PDB entry 9BC8 | electron microscopy, 3.46 A resolution | chains C and G of the 8 polymer chains in the assembly

# Chain C
Molecule: Type 1 encapsulin shell protein EncA
Source organism: Myxococcus xanthus DK 1622
UniProtKB: Q1D6H4 (ENCAP_MYXXD); aligned to UniProt positions 1-281 over residues 1-281 (the alignment contains insertions or deletions, so no single offset holds)
Amino-acid sequence (281 residues; row label = number of the first residue in the row):
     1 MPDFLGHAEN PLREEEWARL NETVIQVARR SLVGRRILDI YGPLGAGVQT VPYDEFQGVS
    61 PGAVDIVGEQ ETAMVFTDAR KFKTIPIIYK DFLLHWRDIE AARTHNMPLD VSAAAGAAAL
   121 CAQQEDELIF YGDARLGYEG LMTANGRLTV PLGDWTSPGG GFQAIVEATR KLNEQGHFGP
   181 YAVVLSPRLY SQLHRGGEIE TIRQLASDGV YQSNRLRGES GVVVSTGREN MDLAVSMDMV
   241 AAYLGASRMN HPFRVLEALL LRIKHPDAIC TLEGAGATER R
Unresolved in the structure: 1, 273-281
Sequence notes: engineered mutation G196 (Ile in Q1D6H4), G197 (Tyr in Q1D6H4)

# Chain G
Molecule: Encapsulin nanocompartment cargo protein EncC
Source organism: Myxococcus xanthus DK 1622
Notes: fragment: C-terminal targeting peptide
UniProtKB: Q1D3Y8 (ENCC_MYXXD); residues 192-203 here correspond to UniProt positions 119-130 (UniProt number = residue number - 73)
Amino-acid sequence (12 residues; each row starts with the number of its first residue):
   192 PEKRLTVGSL RR
Unresolved in the structure: 203
Swiss-Prot annotation at these positions:
  - region: L196 to R203 (Probable targeting peptide)

# Interface between chain C and chain G
Residue-residue contacts (26):
  A28(C) with V198(G), hydrophobic
  R29(C) with T197(G), hydrogen bond (side chain-backbone); V198(G); G199(G); L201(G)
  L32(C) with V198(G), hydrophobic; L201(G)
  R35(C) with V198(G), hydrogen bond (side chain-backbone); S200(G), hydrogen bond (backbone-side chain)
  R36(C) with L201(G); R202(G), hydrogen bond (backbone-side chain)
  I37(C) with R202(G), hydrogen bond (backbone-side chain)
  L38(C) with S200(G); R202(G)
  D39(C) with R202(G), salt bridge
  I40(C) with L196(G), hydrophobic; S200(G)
  P43(C) with K194(G); L196(G), hydrophobic
  L44(C) with K194(G), hydrogen bond (backbone-side chain)
  G45(C) with K194(G)
  T226(C) with R202(G)
  D238(C) with L196(G); T197(G); V198(G), hydrogen bond (side chain-backbone)
  M239(C) with T197(G)
Also at the interface, not in a pair above, chain C (18 interface residues in all): I25, D208, V235

# Overview
18 residues of chain C and 8 residues of chain G are in contact, with 7 hydrogen bonds and 1 salt bridge.
Polar contacts include D39(C)-R202(G), R29(C)-T197(G) and R35(C)-V198(G).
Chain C is Type 1 encapsulin shell protein EncA and chain G is Encapsulin nanocompartment cargo protein EncC,
both from Myxococcus xanthus DK 1622; the structure, Cargo-loaded Myxococcus xanthus EncA encapsulin
engineered pore mutant with T=4 icosahedral symmetry, was determined by electron microscopy together with 9B9I
and 9B9Q from the same study.
